Entry 3NZA (X-ray diffraction, 1.90 A resolution); this record covers chain X.

# Chain X
Name: Dihydrofolate reductase
Source organism: Pneumocystis carinii
Notes: EC 1.5.1.3
UniProt: P16184 (DYR_PNECA); numbering as in UniProt (aligned over 1-206)
Sequence (206 residues; numbered 1 to 206; the number before each row is that of its first residue):
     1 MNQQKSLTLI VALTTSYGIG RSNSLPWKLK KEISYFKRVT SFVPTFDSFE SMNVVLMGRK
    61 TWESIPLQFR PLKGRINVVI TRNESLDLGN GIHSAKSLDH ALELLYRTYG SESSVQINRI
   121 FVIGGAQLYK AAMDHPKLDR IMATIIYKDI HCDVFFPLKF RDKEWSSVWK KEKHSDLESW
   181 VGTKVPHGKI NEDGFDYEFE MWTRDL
Small-molecule neighbours:
  - D2K (ethyl 4-{3-[(2,4-diamino-5-methylpyrido[2,3-d]pyrimidin-6-yl)methyl]-4-methoxyphenoxy}butanoate): Ile10, Val11, Ala12, Leu25, Glu32, Ile33, Phe36, Lys37, Ser64, Ile65, Pro66, Phe69, Ile123, Tyr129, Thr144
  - NADPH (NDP; NADPH dihydro-nicotinamide-adenine-dinucleotide phosphate): Val11, Ala12, Ile19, Gly20, Arg21, Asn23, Ser24, Leu25, Trp27, Gly58, Arg59, Lys60, Thr61, Ser64, Ile80, Thr81, Arg82, Asn83, Lys96, Ser97, Ile123, Gly124, Gly125, Ala126, Gln127, Leu128, Tyr129, Ala131, Val154
UniProt features mapped onto this chain:
  - binding site (NADP(+)): Ala12, Gly18 to Ser24, Arg59 to Thr61, Thr81 to Asn83, Gly124 to Ala131
  - binding site (substrate): Glu32 to Lys37, Arg75
What the authors report for this chain:
  - binding site for D2K: Glu32, Phe69, Tyr129, Thr144

# Overview
Chain X binds NADPH and compound D2K. From UniProt: 22 NADP+-binding residues and 7 substrate-binding
residues. The paper reports a binding site for D2K at Glu32, Phe69 and Tyr129 among others.
Chain X is Dihydrofolate reductase (Pneumocystis carinii); the structure, Structural Analysis of Pneumocystis
carinii and Human DHFR Complexes with NADPH and a Series of Five ..., was determined by X-ray diffraction
together with 3NZ6, 3NZ9, 3NZB, 3NZC and 3NZD from the same study.
